Entry 6EZ3 (X-ray diffraction, 3.00 A resolution); this record covers chain A.

# Chain A
Protein: Cyclo(L-leucyl-L-leucyl) synthase
Organism: Staphylococcus haemolyticus (strain JCSC1435)
Notes: EC 2.3.2.22
Reference sequence: Q4L2X9 (CDLS_STAHJ); residue numbers follow UniProt; this construct covers 1-234
Sequence (234 residues; numbered 1 to 234; the number before each row is that of its first residue):
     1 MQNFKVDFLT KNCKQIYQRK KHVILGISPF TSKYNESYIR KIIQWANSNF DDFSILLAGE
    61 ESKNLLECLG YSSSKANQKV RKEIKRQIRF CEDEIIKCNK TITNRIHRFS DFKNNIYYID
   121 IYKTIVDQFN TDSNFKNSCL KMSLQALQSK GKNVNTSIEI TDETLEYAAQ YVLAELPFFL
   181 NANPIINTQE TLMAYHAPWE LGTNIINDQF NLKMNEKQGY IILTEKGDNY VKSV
Unresolved in the structure: 1, 154-158, 227-234
Swiss-Prot annotation at these positions:
  - active site: Ser28 (Nucleophile)
  - binding site (substrate): Tyr171 to Glu175, Tyr195, Glu200, Leu201
  - site: Lys79 (Could be involved in aa-tRNA binding), Arg89 (Could be involved in aa-tRNA binding), Tyr171 (Could be involved in aa-tRNA binding), Glu175 (Could have a critical role in the catalytic mechanism)

# Summary
From UniProt: active-site residue Ser28 and 8 substrate-binding residues.
Chain A is Cyclo(L-leucyl-L-leucyl) synthase (Staphylococcus haemolyticus (strain JCSC1435)); the structure,
Structure of CDPS from Staphylococcus haemolyticus, was determined by X-ray diffraction (same publication as
5OCD and 5MLQ).
